Entry 1J9J (X-ray diffraction, 1.90 A resolution); this record covers chains A and B.

# Chain A (and B)
Molecule: Stationary phase survival protein
From: Thermotoga maritima
Notes: chain B of this document is another copy of the same molecule, construct and numbering; everything in this record applies to it too
Reference sequence: P96112 (SURE_THEMA); residue numbers follow UniProt; this construct covers 1-247
Sequence (247 residues; each row starts with the number of its first residue):
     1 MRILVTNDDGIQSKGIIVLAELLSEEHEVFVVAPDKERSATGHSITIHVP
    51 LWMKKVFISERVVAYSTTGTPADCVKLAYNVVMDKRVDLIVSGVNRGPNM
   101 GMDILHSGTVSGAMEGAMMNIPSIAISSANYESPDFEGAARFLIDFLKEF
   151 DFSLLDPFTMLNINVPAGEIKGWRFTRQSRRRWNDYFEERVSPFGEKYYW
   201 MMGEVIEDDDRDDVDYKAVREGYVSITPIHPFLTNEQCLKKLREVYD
Curated features (UniProtKB/Swiss-Prot):
  - binding site (Mg(2+)): Asp8, Asp9, Ser39, Asn95
  - mutagenesis: Asp8 (D8N: Loss of activity), Asp9 (D9N: Loss of activity), Ser127 (S127A: Loss of activity)

# How chain A and chain B interact
Pairs across the interface - 8 pairs, chain A then chain B:
  Tyr79(A) - Ser153(B)
  Asp84(A) - Asn120(B)  hydrogen bond (backbone-side chain)
  Lys85(A) - Asn120(B)  hydrogen bond (side chain-backbone)
  Arg86(A) - Asn120(B)
  Arg86(A) - Pro157(B)
  Arg86(A) - Phe158(B)
  Met119(A) - Ser153(B)
  Asn120(A) - Leu154(B)
Other interface residues (no listed pair), chain B (7 interface residues in all): Met119, Pro122

# Overview
6 residues of chain A and 7 residues of chain B are in contact, with 2 hydrogen bonds. Polar pairs include
Asp84(A)-Asn120(B) and Lys85(A)-Asn120(B). UniProt lists 4 Mg2+-binding residues and 3 mutagenesis sites on
chain A.
Both chains are Stationary phase survival protein (Thermotoga maritima). Entry 1J9J (Crystal structure
analysis of sure protein from t.maritima) was determined by X-ray diffraction together with 1J9K and 1J9L from
the same study.
